PDB entry 3NBP | X-ray diffraction, 2.95 A resolution | chains A and B

[Chain A]
Name: Reverse transcriptase/ribonuclease H
Organism: Human immunodeficiency virus type 1 group M subtype B
Notes: EC 2.7.7.49, 2.7.7.7, 3.1.26.13
UniProtKB: P04585 (POL_HV1H2); residues 1-561 here correspond to UniProt positions 588-1148 (UniProt number = residue number + 587)
Chain sequence (561 residues; row label = number of the first residue in the row):
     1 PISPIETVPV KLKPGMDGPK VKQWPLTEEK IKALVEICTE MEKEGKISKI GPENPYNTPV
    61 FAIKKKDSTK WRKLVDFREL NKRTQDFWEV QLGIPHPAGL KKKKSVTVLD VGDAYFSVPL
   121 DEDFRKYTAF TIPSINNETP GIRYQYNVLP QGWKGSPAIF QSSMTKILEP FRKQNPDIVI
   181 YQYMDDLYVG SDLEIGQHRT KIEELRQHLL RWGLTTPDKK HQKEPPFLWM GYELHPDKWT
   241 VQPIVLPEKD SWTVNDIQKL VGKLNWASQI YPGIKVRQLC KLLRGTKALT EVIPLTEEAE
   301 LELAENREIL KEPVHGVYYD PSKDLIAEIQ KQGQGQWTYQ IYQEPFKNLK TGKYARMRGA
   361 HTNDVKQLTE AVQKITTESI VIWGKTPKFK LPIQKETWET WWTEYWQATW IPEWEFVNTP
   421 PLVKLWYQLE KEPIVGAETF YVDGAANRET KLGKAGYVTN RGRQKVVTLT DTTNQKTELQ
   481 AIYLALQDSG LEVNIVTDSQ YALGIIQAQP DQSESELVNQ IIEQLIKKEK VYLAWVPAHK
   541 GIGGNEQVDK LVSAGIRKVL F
Not modelled in the structure: 65-67, 558-561
UniProt features mapped onto this chain:
  - region: Phe227 to His235 (RT 'primer grip')
  - motif: Trp398 to Trp414 (Tryptophan repeat motif)
  - binding site (Mg(2+)): Asp110, Asp185, Asp186, Asp443, Glu478, Asp498, Asp549
  - site: Trp401 (Essential for RT p66/p51 heterodimerization), Trp414 (Essential for RT p66/p51 heterodimerization), Phe440, Tyr441 (Cleavage), Leu560, Phe561 (Cleavage)
Metal / ion sites: Mn2+ site 1: Asp443, Glu478; Mn2+ site 2 near Glu478 (its only coordinating residue here)
Ligand contacts: JGZ (4-(4-{[4-(4-cyano-2,6-dimethylphenoxy)pyrimidin-2-yl]amino}piperidin-1-yl)benzenesulfonamide): Pro95, Leu100, Lys101, Lys103, Lys104, Val106, Val179, Tyr181, Tyr188, Val189, Gly190, Pro225, Phe227, Trp229, Leu234, His235, Pro236, Tyr318

[Chain B]
Name: p51 RT
Organism: Human immunodeficiency virus type 1 group M subtype B
UniProtKB: P04585 (POL_HV1H2); residues 1-440 here correspond to UniProt positions 588-1027 (UniProt number = residue number + 587)
Chain sequence (440 residues; numbered 1 to 440; the number before each row is that of its first residue):
     1 PISPIETVPV KLKPGMDGPK VKQWPLTEEK IKALVEICTE MEKEGKISKI GPENPYNTPV
    61 FAIKKKDSTK WRKLVDFREL NKRTQDFWEV QLGIPHPAGL KKKKSVTVLD VGDAYFSVPL
   121 DEDFRKYTAF TIPSINNETP GIRYQYNVLP QGWKGSPAIF QSSMTKILEP FRKQNPDIVI
   181 YQYMDDLYVG SDLEIGQHRT KIEELRQHLL RWGLTTPDKK HQKEPPFLWM GYELHPDKWT
   241 VQPIVLPEKD SWTVNDIQKL VGKLNWASQI YPGIKVRQLC KLLRGTKALT EVIPLTEEAE
   301 LELAENREIL KEPVHGVYYD PSKDLIAEIQ KQGQGQWTYQ IYQEPFKNLK TGKYARMRGA
   361 HTNDVKQLTE AVQKITTESI VIWGKTPKFK LPIQKETWET WWTEYWQATW IPEWEFVNTP
   421 PLVKLWYQLE KEPIVGAETF
Not modelled in the structure: 1-4, 65-67, 217-228, 283-285, 356-361, 429-440
UniProt features mapped onto this chain:
  - region: Phe227 to His235 (RT 'primer grip')
  - motif: Trp398 to Trp414 (Tryptophan repeat motif)
  - binding site (Mg(2+)): Asp110, Asp185, Asp186
  - site: Trp401 (Essential for RT p66/p51 heterodimerization), Trp414 (Essential for RT p66/p51 heterodimerization), Phe440 (Cleavage)

[How chain A and chain B interact]
Contacting residue pairs - 112 pairs, chain A then chain B:
  Val8(A) - Pro52(B)
  Val8(A) - Glu53(B)
  Pro9(A) - Glu53(B)
  Gln85(A) - Glu53(B)  hydrogen bond (side chain-backbone)
  Asp86(A) - Lys20(B)  salt bridge
  Asp86(A) - Pro55(B)
  Phe87(A) - Pro52(B)
  Phe87(A) - Pro55(B)
  Trp88(A) - Pro52(B)  hydrogen bond (backbone-backbone)
  Trp88(A) - Asn54(B)
  Trp88(A) - Pro55(B)
  Trp88(A) - Asn57(B)
  Trp88(A) - Thr131(B)
  Trp88(A) - Arg143(B)
  Gln91(A) - Asn137(B)  hydrogen bond (side chain-backbone)
  Gln91(A) - Thr139(B)
  Gln91(A) - Pro140(B)
  Leu92(A) - Lys22(B)
  Leu92(A) - Asn137(B)
  Gly93(A) - Asn137(B)  hydrogen bond (backbone-side chain)
  Pro95(A) - Asn136(B)
  Pro95(A) - Asn137(B)
  His96(A) - Asn136(B)  hydrogen bond (backbone-side chain)
  Gly99(A) - Asn136(B)
  Gly99(A) - Glu138(B)
  Leu100(A) - Asn136(B)
  Leu100(A) - Glu138(B)
  Lys101(A) - Glu138(B)  salt bridge
  Ala158(A) - Pro52(B)  hydrophobic
  Ser162(A) - Pro52(B)
  Thr165(A) - Pro140(B)
  Glu169(A) - Lys49(B)  salt bridge
  Ile180(A) - Glu138(B)
  Tyr181(A) - Asn137(B)
  Tyr181(A) - Glu138(B)
  Gln182(A) - Pro140(B)
  Arg358(A) - Gln394(B)
  Arg358(A) - Glu396(B)  salt bridge
  Glu370(A) - Gln394(B)
  Gln373(A) - Gln394(B)
  Gln373(A) - Thr397(B)
  Gln373(A) - Trp401(B)  hydrogen bond
  Thr376(A) - Thr400(B)
  Thr376(A) - Trp401(B)
  Thr377(A) - Thr400(B)
  Ile380(A) - Pro25(B)
  Ile380(A) - Leu26(B)
  Ile380(A) - Thr27(B)
  Val381(A) - Pro25(B)  hydrophobic
  Val381(A) - Asn136(B)  hydrogen bond (backbone-backbone)
  Ile382(A) - Ile135(B)
  Ile382(A) - Asn136(B)
  Trp383(A) - Ile135(B)
  Gly384(A) - Thr27(B)
  Gly384(A) - Glu28(B)  hydrogen bond (backbone-backbone)
  Thr386(A) - Trp401(B)
  Trp402(A) - Lys331(B)  hydrogen bond (backbone-side chain)
  Tyr405(A) - Lys331(B)  hydrogen bond (backbone-side chain)
  Trp406(A) - Lys331(B)
  Trp406(A) - Thr419(B)
  Trp406(A) - Pro421(B)  hydrophobic
  Trp406(A) - Lys424(B)
  Gln407(A) - Lys331(B)  hydrogen bond (backbone-side chain)
  Gln407(A) - Pro392(B)
  Gln407(A) - Ile393(B)  hydrogen bond (side chain-backbone)
  Gln407(A) - Val417(B)
  Gln407(A) - Asn418(B)
  Gln407(A) - Thr419(B)
  Ala408(A) - Trp337(B)  hydrophobic
  Ala408(A) - Asp364(B)
  Ala408(A) - Pro392(B)  hydrogen bond (backbone-backbone)
  Ala408(A) - Ile393(B)
  Thr409(A) - Asp364(B)  hydrogen bond (backbone-side chain)
  Thr409(A) - Thr397(B)
  Trp410(A) - Asn363(B)
  Trp410(A) - Val365(B)  hydrophobic
  Trp410(A) - Trp401(B)
  Trp410(A) - Tyr405(B)  hydrogen bond
  Pro412(A) - Trp401(B)
  Glu432(A) - Lys259(B)  salt bridge
  Pro433(A) - Asn255(B)
  Pro433(A) - Leu289(B)  hydrophobic
  Ile434(A) - Thr290(B)
  Val435(A) - Thr290(B)
  Thr439(A) - Ala288(B)
  Thr439(A) - Leu289(B)  hydrogen bond (side chain-backbone)
  Tyr441(A) - Gln258(B)  hydrogen bond
  Tyr441(A) - Thr286(B)
  Tyr441(A) - Lys287(B)  hydrogen bond (side chain-backbone)
  Thr459(A) - Thr286(B)
  Asn460(A) - Ala288(B)
  Asn494(A) - Leu289(B)
  Val496(A) - Gln258(B)
  Val496(A) - Leu289(B)  hydrophobic
  Gln500(A) - Pro420(B)
  Gln500(A) - Leu422(B)
  Leu503(A) - Leu422(B)  hydrophobic
  Gly504(A) - Pro421(B)
  Gln507(A) - Pro421(B)
  Tyr532(A) - Asn255(B)  hydrogen bond
  Ala534(A) - Asn255(B)
  Trp535(A) - Leu422(B)  hydrophobic
  Trp535(A) - Trp426(B)  hydrophobic
  Val536(A) - Gln258(B)
  Pro537(A) - Gly262(B)
  Pro537(A) - Asn265(B)
  Lys540(A) - Asn265(B)  hydrogen bond
  Lys540(A) - Cys280(B)
  Gly541(A) - Cys280(B)
  Gly543(A) - Thr286(B)
  Gly544(A) - Thr286(B)
  Gln547(A) - Thr286(B)  hydrogen bond (side chain-backbone)
Also at the interface, not in a pair above, chain A (71 interface residues in all): Ile94, Ile159, Arg172, Thr403, Gly436, Val458, Ile542
Also at the interface, not in a pair above, chain B (60 interface residues in all): Gln23, Trp24, Gly51, Tyr56, Val254, Val261, Leu282, Lys395

[In short]
Chain A and chain B form an interface of 71 and 60 residues respectively, with 21 hydrogen bonds and 5 salt
bridges. Polar pairs include Asp86(A)-Lys20(B), Lys101(A)-Glu138(B) and Glu169(A)-Lys49(B). Bound to chain A:
compound JGZ.
Chain A is Reverse transcriptase/ribonuclease H and chain B is p51 RT, both from Human immunodeficiency virus
type 1 group M subtype B; the structure, HIV-1 reverse transcriptase with aminopyrimidine inhibitor 2, was
determined by X-ray diffraction, deposited together with 3M8P and 3M8Q.
